Entry 7AFH (electron microscopy, 3.59 A resolution); this record covers chains 1 and I of the 9 polymer chains in the assembly.

Chain 1:
Molecule: 16SrRNA (head domain of the 30S ribosome)
From: Escherichia coli
Sequence (1541 nucleotides; row label = number of the first residue in the row):
     1 AAAUUGAAGA GUUUGAUCAU GGCUCAGAUU GAACGCUGGC GGCAGGCCUA ACACAUGCAA
    61 GUCGAACGGU AACAGGAAGA AGCUUGCUUC UUUGCUGACG AGUGGCGGAC GGGUGAGUAA
   121 UGUCUGGGAA ACUGCCUGAU GGAGGGGGAU AACUACUGGA AACGGUAGCU AAUACCGCAU
   181 AACGUCGCAA GACCAAAGAG GGGGACCUUC GGGCCUCUUG CCAUCGGAUG UGCCCAGAUG
   241 GGAUUAGCUA GUAGGUGGGG UAACGGCUCA CCUAGGCGAC GAUCCCUAGC UGGUCUGAGA
   301 GGAUGACCAG CCACACUGGA ACUGAGACAC GGUCCAGACU CCUACGGGAG GCAGCAGUGG
   361 GGAAUAUUGC ACAAUGGGCG CAAGCCUGAU GCAGCCAUGC CGCGUGUAUG AAGAAGGCCU
   421 UCGGGUUGUA AAGUACUUUC AGCGGGGAGG AAGGGAGUAA AGUUAAUACC UUUGCUCAUU
   481 GACGUUACCC GCAGAAGAAG CACCGGCUAA CUCCGUGCCA GCAGCCXCGG UAAUACGGAG
   541 GGUGCAAGCG UUAAUCGGAA UUACUGGGCG UAAAGCGCAC GCAGGCGGUU UGUUAAGUCA
   601 GAUGUGAAAU CCCCGGGCUC AACCUGGGAA CUGCAUCUGA UACUGGCAAG CUUGAGUCUC
   661 GUAGAGGGGG GUAGAAUUCC AGGUGUAGCG GUGAAAUGCG UAGAGAUCUG GAGGAAUACC
   721 GGUGGCGAAG GCGGCCCCCU GGACGAAGAC UGACGCUCAG GUGCGAAAGC GUGGGGAGCA
   781 AACAGGAUUA GAUACCCUGG UAGUCCACGC CGUAAACGAU GUCGACUUGG AGGUUGUGCC
   841 CUUGAGGCGU GGCUUCCGGA GCUAACGCGU UAAGUCGACC GCCUGGGGAG UACGGCCGCA
   901 AGGUUAAAAC UCAAAUGAAU UGACGGGGGC CCGCACAAGC GGUGGAGCAU GUGGUUUAAU
   961 UCGAUGXAAC GCGAAGAACC UUACCUGGUC UUGACAUCCA CGGAAGUUUU CAGAGAUGAG
  1021 AAUGUGCCUU CGGGAACCGU GAGACAGGUG CUGCAUGGCU GUCGUCAGCU CGUGUUGUGA
  1081 AAUGUUGGGU UAAGUCCCGC AACGAGCGCA ACCCUUAUCC UUUGUUGCCA GCGGUCCGGC
  1141 CGGGAACUCA AAGGAGACUG CCAGUGAUAA ACUGGAGGAA GGUGGGGAUG ACGUCAAGUC
  1201 AUCAUGGCCC UUACGACCAG GGCUACACAC GUGCUACAAU GGCGCAUACA AAGAGAAGCG
  1261 ACCUCGCGAG AGCAAGCGGA CCUCAUAAAG UGCGUCGUAG UCCGGAUUGG AGUCUGCAAC
  1321 UCGACUCCAU GAAGUCGGAA UCGCUAGUAA UCGUGGAUCA GAAUGCCACG GUGAAUACGU
  1381 UCCCGGCCUU GUACACACCG CCCGUXACAC CAUGGGAGUG GGUUGCAAAA GAAGUAGGUA
  1441 GCUUAACCUU CGGGAGGGCG CUUACCACUU UGUGAUUCAU GACUGGGGUG AAGUCGUAAC
  1501 AAGGUAACCG UAGGGGAACC UGCGGUUGGA UCACCUCCUU A
Disordered / not traced: 1-930, 1387-1541
Modified / non-standard residues: PSU (pseudouridine-5'-monophosphate) at position 516, G7M (N7-methyl-guanosine-5'-monophosphate) at position 527, 2MG (2N-methylguanosine-5'-monophosphate) at position 966, 5MC (5-methylcytidine-5'-monophosphate) at position 967, 2MG (2N-methylguanosine-5'-monophosphate) at position 1207, 4OC (4n,o2'-methylcytidine-5'-monophosphate) at position 1401, 5MC (5-methylcytidine-5'-monophosphate) at position 1406, UR3 (3-methyluridine-5'-monophoshate) at position 1497, 2MG (2N-methylguanosine-5'-monophosphate) at position 1515, MA6 (6N-dimethyladenosine-5'-monophoshate) at position 1517, MA6 (6N-dimethyladenosine-5'-monophoshate) at position 1518
Bound ions: Mg2+ site 1: G963, A964, U1199; Mg2+ site 2: G971, G1365, C1366; Mg2+ site 3: C1054, A1196, A1197; Mg2+ site 4 near U1224 (its only coordinating residue here); Mg2+ site 5 near U1232 (its only coordinating residue here); Mg2+ site 6 near A1238 (its only coordinating residue here); Mg2+ site 7: G1242, C1243; Mg2+ site 8 near G1370 (its only coordinating residue here)

Chain I:
Molecule: 30S ribosomal protein S9
From: Escherichia coli
UniProtKB: C3SRY2 (C3SRY2_ECOLX); numbering as in UniProt (aligned over 1-130)
Amino-acid sequence (130 residues; each row starts with the number of its first residue):
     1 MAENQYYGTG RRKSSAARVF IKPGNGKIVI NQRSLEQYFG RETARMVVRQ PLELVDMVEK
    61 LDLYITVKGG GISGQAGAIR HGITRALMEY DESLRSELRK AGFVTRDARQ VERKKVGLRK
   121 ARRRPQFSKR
Disordered / not traced: 1-3

Interface between chain 1 and chain I:
Pairs across the interface (102; chain 1 residue first):
  G942(1) with Gln-126(I), base contact
  U943(1) with Gln-126(I), sugar contact
  U1116(1) with Gln-110(I), hydrogen bond to the sugar
  A1117(1) with Arg-106(I), hydrogen bond to the phosphate; Ala-108(I), sugar contact
  U1118(1) with Arg-11(I), salt bridge to the phosphate; Arg-106(I), salt bridge to the phosphate
  C1119(1) with Arg-11(I), salt bridge to the phosphate; Arg-85(I), salt bridge to the phosphate
  C1129(1) with Arg-18(I), sugar contact
  A1130(1) with Gln-5(I), hydrogen bond to the sugar; Arg-18(I), salt bridge to the phosphate; Phe-20(I), sugar contact; Tyr-64(I), hydrogen bond to the phosphate
  A1146(1) with Arg-18(I), hydrogen bond to the base
  C1147(1) with Tyr-7(I), hydrogen bond to the sugar; Arg-18(I), hydrogen bond to the base
  U1148(1) with Tyr-7(I), sugar contact; Thr-9(I), hydrogen bond to the phosphate; Arg-11(I), salt bridge to the phosphate; Ala-16(I), phosphate contact; Arg-18(I), sugar contact
  C1149(1) with Arg-11(I), salt bridge to the phosphate; Ala-16(I), phosphate contact
  G1178(1) with Arg-95(I), salt bridge to the phosphate; Arg-99(I), hydrogen bond to the base
  A1179(1) with Arg-95(I), salt bridge to the phosphate; Arg-99(I), salt bridge to the phosphate; Val-104(I), phosphate contact; Thr-105(I), hydrogen bond to the sugar; Arg-106(I), sugar contact
  A1180(1) with Arg-99(I), salt bridge to the phosphate; Thr-105(I), phosphate contact
  G1186(1) with Glu-112(I), sugar contact; Lys-115(I), hydrogen bond to the phosphate
  G1187(1) with Lys-115(I), salt bridge to the phosphate
  G1231(1) with Ser-128(I), phosphate contact
  U1232(1) with Arg-119(I), hydrogen bond to the phosphate; Gln-126(I), phosphate contact; Ser-128(I), hydrogen bond to the phosphate
  G1233(1) with Arg-119(I), salt bridge to the phosphate; Gln-126(I), phosphate contact
  A1248(1) with Arg-33(I), hydrogen bond to the phosphate
  C1249(1) with Arg-33(I), salt bridge to the phosphate; Gly-70(I), hydrogen bond to the sugar; Gly-71(I), sugar contact; Gln-75(I), sugar contact
  A1250(1) with Lys-68(I), phosphate contact; Gly-69(I), hydrogen bond to the phosphate; Gly-70(I), hydrogen bond to the sugar
  A1251(1) with Gly-69(I), phosphate contact
  U1291(1) with Gly-40(I), phosphate contact
  A1340(1) with Arg-130(I), hydrogen bond to the sugar
  U1341(1) with Arg-130(I), salt bridge to the phosphate
  C1342(1) with Gln-126(I), sugar contact; Phe-127(I), sugar contact; Lys-129(I), salt bridge to the phosphate
  G1343(1) with Arg-123(I), sugar contact; Arg-124(I), salt bridge to the phosphate; Pro-125(I), sugar contact; Lys-129(I), salt bridge to the phosphate
  C1344(1) with Arg-122(I), sugar contact; Arg-124(I), salt bridge to the phosphate
  U1345(1) with Arg-122(I), salt bridge to the phosphate
  A1346(1) with Arg-122(I), salt bridge to the phosphate
  G1347(1) with Arg-12(I), hydrogen bond to the base; Lys-13(I), base contact; Arg-109(I), hydrogen bond to the base; Gln-110(I), sugar contact; Val-111(I), sugar contact
  U1348(1) with Val-111(I), phosphate contact; Glu-112(I), hydrogen bond to the phosphate; Arg-122(I), phosphate contact
  A1349(1) with Lys-120(I), salt bridge to the phosphate; Ala-121(I), phosphate contact; Arg-122(I), hydrogen bond to the phosphate; Arg-123(I), hydrogen bond to the phosphate
  A1350(1) with Lys-120(I), salt bridge to the phosphate; Arg-123(I), salt bridge to the phosphate
  C1367(1) with Lys-114(I), salt bridge to the phosphate; Val-116(I), phosphate contact; Gly-117(I), hydrogen bond to the phosphate
  A1368(1) with Arg-113(I), salt bridge to the phosphate; Lys-114(I), salt bridge to the phosphate; Lys-115(I), phosphate contact; Val-116(I), hydrogen bond to the phosphate
  C1369(1) with Arg-113(I), phosphate contact; Lys-114(I), hydrogen bond to the phosphate
  G1370(1) with Ser-14(I), hydrogen bond to the phosphate; Val-111(I), phosphate contact
  G1371(1) with Lys-13(I), phosphate contact; Ser-14(I), hydrogen bond to the phosphate; Gly-70(I), phosphate contact; Gly-71(I), hydrogen bond to the phosphate
  U1372(1) with Lys-13(I), salt bridge to the phosphate; Gly-71(I), phosphate contact; Ile-72(I), hydrogen bond to the phosphate; Ser-73(I), hydrogen bond to the phosphate; Gly-74(I), hydrogen bond to the phosphate
  G1373(1) with Lys-13(I), hydrogen bond to the base; Arg-41(I), salt bridge to the phosphate; Ser-73(I), hydrogen bond to the phosphate
Also at the interface, not in a pair above, chain 1 (52 interface residues in all): C934, 5MC_967, A968, G1131, G1177, G1185, G1290, U1351, C1366
Also at the interface, not in a pair above, chain I (54 interface residues in all): Tyr-38, Val-67, Asp-107, Leu-118

Overview:
Chain 1 and chain I form an interface of 52 and 54 residues respectively; the contacts include 34 hydrogen
bonds and 29 salt bridges. Among the polar pairs are A1146(1)/Arg-18(I), C1147(1)/Arg-18(I) and
G1178(1)/Arg-99(I). G963(1), A964(1) and U1199(1) form the Mg2+ site 1.
Chain 1 is 16SrRNA (head domain of the 30S ribosome) and chain I is 30S ribosomal protein S9, both from
Escherichia coli; the structure, Bacterial 30S ribosomal subunit assembly complex state C (head domain), was
determined by electron microscopy, deposited together with 7AF3, 7AF5, 7AF8, 7AFA, 7AFD, 7AFI and 17 further
entries.
